Entry 3EUH (X-ray diffraction, 2.90 A resolution); this record covers chains B and F of the 6 polymer chains in the assembly.

[Chain B]
Protein: Chromosome partition protein mukF
Organism: Escherichia coli
UniProt: P60293 (MUKF_ECOLI); residue numbers follow UniProt; this construct covers 1-440
Amino-acid sequence (440 residues; each row starts with the number of its first residue):
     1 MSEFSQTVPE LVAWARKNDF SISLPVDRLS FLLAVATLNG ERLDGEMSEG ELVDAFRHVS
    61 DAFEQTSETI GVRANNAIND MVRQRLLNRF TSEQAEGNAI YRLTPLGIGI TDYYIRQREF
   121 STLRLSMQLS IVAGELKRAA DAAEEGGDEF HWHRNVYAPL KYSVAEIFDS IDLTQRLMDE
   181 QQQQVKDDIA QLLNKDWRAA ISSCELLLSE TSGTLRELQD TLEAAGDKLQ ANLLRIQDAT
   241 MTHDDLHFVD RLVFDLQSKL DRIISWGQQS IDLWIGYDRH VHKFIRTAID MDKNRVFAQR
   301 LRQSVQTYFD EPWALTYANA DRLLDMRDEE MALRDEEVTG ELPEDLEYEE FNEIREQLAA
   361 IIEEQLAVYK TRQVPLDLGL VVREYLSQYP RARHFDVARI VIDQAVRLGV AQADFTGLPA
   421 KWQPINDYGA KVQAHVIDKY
Unresolved in the structure: 1-6, 328-440
UniProt features mapped onto this chain:
  - region: Leu-208 to Ile-236 (Leucine-zipper)
  - mutagenesis: Leu-233 (L233P: Abolishes function)

[Chain F]
Protein: MukE
Organism: Escherichia coli
UniProt: Q6ITT5 (Q6ITT5_ECOLX); residues 10-243 here correspond to UniProt positions 1-234 (UniProt number = residue number - 9)
Amino-acid sequence (234 residues; numbered 10 to 243; the number before each row is that of its first residue):
    10 MSSTNIEQVM PVKLAQALAN PLFPALDSAL RSGRHIGLDE LDNHAFLMDF QEYLEEFYAR
    70 YNVELIRAPE GFFYLRPRST TLIPRSVLSE LDMMVGKILC YLYLSPERLA NEGIFTQQEL
   130 YDELLTLADE AKLLKLVNNR STGSDVDRQK LQEKVRSSLN RLRRLGMVWF MGHDSSKFRI
   190 TESVFRFGAD VRAGDDPREA QRRLIRDGEA MPIENHLQLN DETEENQPDS GEEE
Unresolved in the structure: 10-17, 113-114, 119-122, 148-157, 216-243

[Interface between chain B and chain F]
Contacting residue pairs (38):
  Asp-321(B) with Arg-40(F); Ser-41(F); Arg-173(F), salt bridge
  Arg-322(B) with Arg-40(F); Ser-41(F); Pro-93(F); Arg-94(F), hydrogen bond (side chain-backbone); Ser-95(F)
  Leu-323(B) with Arg-40(F); Ser-41(F); Gly-42(F); Leu-84(F); Pro-86(F); Pro-93(F), hydrogen bond (backbone-backbone); Arg-94(F); Ser-95(F), hydrogen bond (backbone-backbone)
  Leu-324(B) with Ser-41(F), hydrogen bond (backbone-backbone); Gly-42(F); Ser-95(F); Leu-97(F), hydrophobic; Leu-174(F), hydrophobic
  Asp-325(B) with Pro-86(F); Arg-94(F), salt bridge; Ser-95(F), hydrogen bond (backbone-backbone); Val-96(F); Leu-97(F), hydrogen bond (backbone-backbone); Arg-195(F), salt bridge
  Met-326(B) with Arg-94(F); Val-96(F); Leu-97(F), hydrophobic; Met-102(F), hydrophobic; Arg-195(F); Phe-196(F), hydrophobic
  Arg-327(B) with Val-96(F); Leu-97(F), hydrogen bond (side chain-backbone); Ser-98(F); Glu-99(F), salt bridge; Met-102(F)
Also at the interface, not in a pair above, chain F (22 interface residues in all): Leu-39, His-44, Ile-92, Arg-170, Met-176

[Overview]
7 residues of chain B face 22 of chain F across their interface, with 7 hydrogen bonds and 4 salt bridges.
Polar pairs include Asp-321(B)/Arg-173(F), Asp-325(B)/Arg-94(F) and Asp-325(B)/Arg-195(F). Curated annotation
(UniProt) lists one mutagenesis site on chain B.
Chain B is Chromosome partition protein mukF and chain F is MukE, both from Escherichia coli; the structure,
Crystal Structure of the MukE-MukF Complex, was determined by X-ray diffraction together with 3EUJ and 3EUK
from the same study.
